8XFF - chains D and E of the 5 polymer chains in the assembly; structure by electron microscopy, 3.16 A resolution.

Chain D (and E):
Molecule: Dsr2(h171a)
From: Bacillus sp. DSM 5850
Notes: chain E of this document is another copy of the same molecule, construct and numbering; everything in this record applies to it too
Sequence (1005 residues; numbered 1 to 1005; the number before each row is that of its first residue):
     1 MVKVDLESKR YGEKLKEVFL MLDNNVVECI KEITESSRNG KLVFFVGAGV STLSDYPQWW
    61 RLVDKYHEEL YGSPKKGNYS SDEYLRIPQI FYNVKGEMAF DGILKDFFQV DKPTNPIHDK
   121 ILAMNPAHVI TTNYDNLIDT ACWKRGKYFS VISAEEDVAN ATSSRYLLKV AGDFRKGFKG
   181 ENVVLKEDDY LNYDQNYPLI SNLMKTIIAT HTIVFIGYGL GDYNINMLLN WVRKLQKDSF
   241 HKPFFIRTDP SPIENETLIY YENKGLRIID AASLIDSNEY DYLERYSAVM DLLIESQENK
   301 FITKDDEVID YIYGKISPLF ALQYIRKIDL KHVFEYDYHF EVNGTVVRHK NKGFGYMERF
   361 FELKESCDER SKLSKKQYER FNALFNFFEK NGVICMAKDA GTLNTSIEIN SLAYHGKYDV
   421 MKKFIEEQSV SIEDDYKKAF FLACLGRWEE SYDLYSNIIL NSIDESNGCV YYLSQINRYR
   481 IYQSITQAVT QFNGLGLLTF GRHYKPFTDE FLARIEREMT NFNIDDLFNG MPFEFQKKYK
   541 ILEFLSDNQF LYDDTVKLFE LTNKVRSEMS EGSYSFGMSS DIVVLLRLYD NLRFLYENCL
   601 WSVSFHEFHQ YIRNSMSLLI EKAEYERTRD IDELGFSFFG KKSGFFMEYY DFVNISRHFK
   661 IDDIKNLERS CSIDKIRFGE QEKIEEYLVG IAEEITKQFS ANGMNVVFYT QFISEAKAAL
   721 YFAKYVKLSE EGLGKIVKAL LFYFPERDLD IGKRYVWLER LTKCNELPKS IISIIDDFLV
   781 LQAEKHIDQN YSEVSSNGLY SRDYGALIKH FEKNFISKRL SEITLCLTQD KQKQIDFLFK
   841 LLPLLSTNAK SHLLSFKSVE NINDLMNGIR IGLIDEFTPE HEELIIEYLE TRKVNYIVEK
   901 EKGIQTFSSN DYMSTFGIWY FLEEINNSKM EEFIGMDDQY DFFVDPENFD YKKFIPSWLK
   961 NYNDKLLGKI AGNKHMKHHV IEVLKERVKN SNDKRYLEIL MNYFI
Unresolved in the structure: 1-22, 300-1005 (chain E: 1-21, 300-1005)
What the authors report for this chain:
  - mutagenesis - Y71A, Y71A/R86A, Y71A/Y260A, Y71A/R86A/Y260A, Y260A, H349A, Y504A/K505A, Y574A/F576A/G577A, N702A/G703A/M704A, N961A: decreased catalytic activity with SPR tail tube protein
  - self-association interface (contacts with another copy of this molecule); pairs are residue here / residue on that copy: Arg-86/Asn-226
  - mutagenesis - R86A: unchanged catalytic activity with SPR tail tube protein
  - mutagenesis - N133A: abolished catalytic activity with SPR tail tube protein
  - catalytic residues: Asn-133 (from molecular simulation)

Chain D / chain E interface:
Pairs across the interface - 29 pairs, chain D then chain E:
  Glu-155(D) with Gln-236(E); Ser-239(E)
  Glu-156(D) with Ser-239(E)
  Ala-159(D) with Ala-209(E); Ser-239(E); His-241(E)
  Pro-198(D) with Leu-235(E), hydrophobic
  Leu-199(D) with Ala-209(E), hydrophobic; Leu-235(E), hydrophobic
  Asn-202(D) with Asn-202(E), hydrogen bond; Thr-206(E)
  Leu-203(D) with Thr-206(E)
  Lys-205(D) with Asn-202(E)
  Thr-206(D) with Asn-202(E); Leu-203(E); Thr-206(E), hydrogen bond
  Ala-209(D) with Val-158(E); Ala-159(E); Leu-199(E), hydrophobic
  Thr-210(D) with Val-158(E); Tyr-166(E)
  Trp-231(D) with Leu-199(E), hydrophobic
  Leu-235(D) with Pro-198(E), hydrophobic; Leu-199(E), hydrophobic
  Gln-236(D) with Glu-155(E); Asn-196(E)
  Ser-239(D) with Ala-159(E); Leu-199(E)
  His-241(D) with Ala-159(E), hydrogen bond (side chain-backbone)
Interface residues without a listed pair, chain D (20 interface residues in all): Val-158, Tyr-166, Lys-234, Phe-240
Interface residues without a listed pair, chain E (21 interface residues in all): Lys-41, Glu-156, Asn-160, Lys-205, Thr-210, Trp-231

In short:
Chain D and chain E form an interface of 20 and 21 residues respectively, with 3 hydrogen bonds. Polar
contacts include Asn-202(D)/Asn-202(E), Thr-206(D)/Thr-206(E) and His-241(D)/Ala-159(E). The paper reports the
catalytic residue Asn-133(D); Y71A, Y71A/R86A and Y71A/Y260A of chain D, among others, reduce catalytic
activity with SPR tail tube protein; 12 substitutions were tested in all.
Both chains are Dsr2(h171a) (Bacillus sp. DSM 5850). Entry 8XFF (Cryo-EM structure of
defence-associatedsirtuin 2 (DSR2) H171A protein in complex with SPR phage tail tube protein) was determined
by electron microscopy (same publication as 8XEW and 8XFE).
